8TVY - chains B and R of the 17 polymer chains in the assembly; structure by electron microscopy, 3.10 A resolution.

# Chain B
Molecule: DNA-directed RNA polymerase subunit beta
From: Saccharomyces cerevisiae
Notes: EC 2.7.7.6
Reference sequence: A0A6A5Q4H2 (A0A6A5Q4H2_YEASX); residue numbers follow UniProt; this construct covers 1-1224
Sequence (1224 residues; numbered 1 to 1224; the number before each row is that of its first residue):
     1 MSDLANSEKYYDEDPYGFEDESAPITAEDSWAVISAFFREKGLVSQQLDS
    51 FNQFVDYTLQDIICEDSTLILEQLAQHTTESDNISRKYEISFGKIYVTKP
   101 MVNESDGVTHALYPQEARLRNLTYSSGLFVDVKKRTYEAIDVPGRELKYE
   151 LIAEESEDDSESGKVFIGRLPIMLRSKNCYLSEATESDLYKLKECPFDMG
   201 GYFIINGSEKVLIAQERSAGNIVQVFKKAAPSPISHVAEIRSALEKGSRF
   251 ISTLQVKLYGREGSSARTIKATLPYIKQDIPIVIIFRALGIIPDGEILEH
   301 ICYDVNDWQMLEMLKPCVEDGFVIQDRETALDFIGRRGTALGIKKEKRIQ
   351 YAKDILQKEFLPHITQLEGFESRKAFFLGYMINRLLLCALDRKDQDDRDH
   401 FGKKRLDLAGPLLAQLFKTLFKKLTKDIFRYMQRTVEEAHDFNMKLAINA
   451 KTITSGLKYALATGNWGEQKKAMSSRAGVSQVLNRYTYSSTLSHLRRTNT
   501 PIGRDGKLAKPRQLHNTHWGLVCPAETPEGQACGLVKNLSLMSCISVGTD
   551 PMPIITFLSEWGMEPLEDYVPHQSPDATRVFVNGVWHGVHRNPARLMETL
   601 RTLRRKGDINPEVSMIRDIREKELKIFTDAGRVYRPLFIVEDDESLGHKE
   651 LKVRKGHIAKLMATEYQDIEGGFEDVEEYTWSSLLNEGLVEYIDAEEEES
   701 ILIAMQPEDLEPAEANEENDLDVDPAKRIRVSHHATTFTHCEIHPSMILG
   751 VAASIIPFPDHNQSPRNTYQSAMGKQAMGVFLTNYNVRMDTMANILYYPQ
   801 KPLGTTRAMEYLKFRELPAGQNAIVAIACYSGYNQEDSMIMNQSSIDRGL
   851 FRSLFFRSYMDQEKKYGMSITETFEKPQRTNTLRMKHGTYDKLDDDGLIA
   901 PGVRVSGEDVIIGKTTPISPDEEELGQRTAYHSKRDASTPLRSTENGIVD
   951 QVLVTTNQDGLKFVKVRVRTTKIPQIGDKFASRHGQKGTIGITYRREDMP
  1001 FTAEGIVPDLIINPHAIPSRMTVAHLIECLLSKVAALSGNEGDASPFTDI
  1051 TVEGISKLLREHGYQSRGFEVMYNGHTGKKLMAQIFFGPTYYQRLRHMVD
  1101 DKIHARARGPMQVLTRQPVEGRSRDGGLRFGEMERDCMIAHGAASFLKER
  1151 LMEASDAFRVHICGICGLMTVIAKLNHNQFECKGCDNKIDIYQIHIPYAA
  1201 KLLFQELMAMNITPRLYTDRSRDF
Unresolved in the structure: 1-17
Bound ions: Zn2+: Cys-1163, Cys-1166, Cys-1182, Cys-1185

# Chain R
Molecule: 10-nt RNA strand
Sequence (10 nucleotides; numbered 1 to 10; the number before each row is that of its first residue):
     1 AUCGAGAGGA

# Chain B / chain R interface
Contacting residue pairs (12):
  Ala-477(B) with A5(R), phosphate contact; G6(R), phosphate contact
  Gly-478(B) with G6(R), sugar contact
  Gln-481(B) with G6(R), phosphate contact; A7(R), phosphate contact
  Arg-504(B) with G6(R), salt bridge to the phosphate
  Gln-776(B) with G8(R), hydrogen bond to the phosphate; G9(R), hydrogen bond to the phosphate
  Lys-979(B) with G9(R), hydrogen bond to the phosphate; A10(R), salt bridge to the phosphate
  His-1097(B) with G8(R), sugar contact; G9(R), sugar contact
Other interface residues (no listed pair), chain B (9 interface residues in all): Lys-987, Arg-1124
Other interface residues (no listed pair), chain R (7 interface residues in all): U2

# Summary
Chain B and chain R form an interface of 9 and 7 residues respectively; the contacts include 3 hydrogen bonds
and 2 salt bridges. Polar pairs include Gln-776(B)/G8(R), Gln-776(B)/G9(R) and Lys-979(B)/G9(R). Cys-1163(B),
Cys-1166(B), Cys-1182(B) and Cys-1185(B) coordinate Zn2+.
Chain B is DNA-directed RNA polymerase subunit beta (Saccharomyces cerevisiae) and chain R is a 10-nt RNA
strand; the structure, Cryo-EM structure of CPD lesion containing RNA Polymerase II elongation complex with
Rad26 and Elf1 (closed ..., was determined by electron microscopy, deposited together with 8TUG, 8TVP, 8TVQ,
8TVS, 8TVV, 8TVW and 8TVX.
